PDB entry 1WZC | X-ray diffraction, 1.90 A resolution | chain A

== Chain A ==
Molecule: Mannosyl-3-phosphoglycerate phosphatase
Source organism: Pyrococcus horikoshii
Notes: EC 3.1.3.70
UniProtKB: O58690 (MPGP_PYRHO); residue numbers follow UniProt; this construct covers 1-243
Amino-acid sequence (249 residues; numbered 1 to 249; the number before each row is that of its first residue):
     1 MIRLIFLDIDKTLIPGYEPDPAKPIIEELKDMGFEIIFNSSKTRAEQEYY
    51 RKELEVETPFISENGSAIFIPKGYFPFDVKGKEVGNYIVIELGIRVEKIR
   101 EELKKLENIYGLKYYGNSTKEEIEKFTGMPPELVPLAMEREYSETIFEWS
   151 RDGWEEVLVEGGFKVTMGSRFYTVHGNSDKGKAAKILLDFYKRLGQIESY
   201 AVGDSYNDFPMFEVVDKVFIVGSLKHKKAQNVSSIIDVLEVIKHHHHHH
Not modelled in the structure: 77-86, 245-249
Sequence notes: engineered mutation Val-218 (Ala in O58690); expression tag (244-249)
UniProt features mapped onto this chain:
  - active site: Asp-8 (Nucleophile)
  - binding site (Mg(2+)): Asp-8, Asp-10, Ser-169, Asp-204
Ion coordination: Mg2+: Asp-8, Asp-10, Ser-169, Asp-204 (together with phosphate ion)

== Summary ==
Asp-8, Asp-10, Ser-169 and Asp-204 form the Mg2+ site. From UniProt: active-site residue Asp-8 and 4
Mg2+-binding residues.
Chain A is Mannosyl-3-phosphoglycerate phosphatase (Pyrococcus horikoshii); the structure, Crystal structure
of Pyrococcus horikoshii mannosyl-3-phosphoglycerate phosphatase complexed with MG2+ and phosphate, was
determined by X-ray diffraction (same publication as 2ZOS).
